7CWC - chains A and B; structure by X-ray diffraction, 2.10 A resolution.

[Chain A (and B)]
Name: 3C-like proteinase
Source organism: Severe acute respiratory syndrome coronavirus 2
Notes: EC 3.4.22.69; chain B of this document is another copy of the same molecule, construct and numbering; everything in this record applies to it too
Reference sequence: P0DTD1 (R1AB_SARS2); residues 1-306 here correspond to UniProt positions 3264-3569 (UniProt number = residue number + 3263)
Amino-acid sequence (310 residues; row label = number of the first residue in the row; numbers below 1 keep their minus sign (Gly-3 is residue -3)):
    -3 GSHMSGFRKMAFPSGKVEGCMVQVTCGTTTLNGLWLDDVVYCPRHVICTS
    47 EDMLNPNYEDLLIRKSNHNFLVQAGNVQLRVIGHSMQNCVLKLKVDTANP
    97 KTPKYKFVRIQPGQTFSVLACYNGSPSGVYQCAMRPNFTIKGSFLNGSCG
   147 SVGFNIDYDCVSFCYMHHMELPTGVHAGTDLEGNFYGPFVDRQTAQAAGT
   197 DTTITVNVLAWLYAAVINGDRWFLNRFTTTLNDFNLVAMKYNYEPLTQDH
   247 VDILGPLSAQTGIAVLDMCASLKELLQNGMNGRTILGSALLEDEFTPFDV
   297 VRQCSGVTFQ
Unresolved in the structure: -3 to 0, 301-306 (chain B: -3 to 2, 302-306)
Construct notes: expression tag (-3 to 0)
Swiss-Prot annotation at these positions:
  - active site: His41 (For 3CL-PRO activity), Cys145 (Nucleophile)
  - site: Gln306 (Cleavage)
  - cross-link (Glycyl lysine isopeptide (Lys-Gly)): Lys5 (interchain with G-Cter in ubiquitin), Lys90 (interchain with G-Cter in ubiquitin)
Reported in the primary citation:
  - catalytic residues: Cys145
  - catalytic residues: His41 (citing earlier work)
  - self-association interface (contacts with another copy of this molecule); pairs are residue here / residue on that copy: Ser139-Gln299 (hydrogen bond)

[Interface between chain A and chain B]
Pairs across the interface - 44 pairs, chain A then chain B:
  Ser1(A) - Thr169(B)
  Ser1(A) - Gly170(B)
  Arg4(A) - Gln127(B)  hydrogen bond (side chain-backbone)
  Arg4(A) - Cys128(B)
  Arg4(A) - Lys137(B)  hydrogen bond (side chain-backbone)
  Arg4(A) - Ser139(B)
  Arg4(A) - Glu290(B)  salt bridge
  Met6(A) - Gly124(B)
  Met6(A) - Val125(B)
  Ala7(A) - Gly124(B)
  Ala7(A) - Val125(B)  hydrogen bond (backbone-backbone)
  Phe8(A) - Val125(B)
  Pro9(A) - Ser10(B)
  Pro9(A) - Glu14(B)
  Pro9(A) - Pro122(B)  hydrophobic
  Pro9(A) - Ser123(B)
  Pro9(A) - Gly124(B)
  Ser10(A) - Pro9(B)
  Ser10(A) - Ser10(B)  hydrogen bond (side chain-backbone)
  Ser10(A) - Glu14(B)  hydrogen bond (backbone-side chain)
  Gly11(A) - Gly11(B)
  Gly11(A) - Glu14(B)  hydrogen bond (backbone-side chain)
  Glu14(A) - Pro9(B)
  Glu14(A) - Ser10(B)  hydrogen bond (side chain-backbone)
  Glu14(A) - Gly11(B)  hydrogen bond (side chain-backbone)
  Pro122(A) - Pro9(B)  hydrophobic
  Ser123(A) - Pro9(B)
  Gly124(A) - Ala7(B)
  Val125(A) - Met6(B)
  Val125(A) - Ala7(B)  hydrogen bond (backbone-backbone)
  Val125(A) - Phe8(B)
  Val125(A) - Val125(B)  hydrophobic
  Tyr126(A) - Arg4(B)
  Tyr126(A) - Met6(B)  hydrophobic
  Gln127(A) - Arg4(B)  hydrogen bond (backbone-side chain)
  Cys128(A) - Arg4(B)
  Lys137(A) - Arg4(B)  hydrogen bond (backbone-side chain)
  Gly138(A) - Arg4(B)
  Ser139(A) - Arg4(B)
  Ser139(A) - Gln299(B)  hydrogen bond
  Leu141(A) - Gln299(B)
  Leu141(A) - Cys300(B)
  Ala285(A) - Leu286(B)  hydrophobic
  Glu290(A) - Arg4(B)  salt bridge
Other interface residues (no listed pair), chain A (26 interface residues in all): Lys5, Lys12, Ala116, Gln299
Other interface residues (no listed pair), chain B (29 interface residues in all): Phe3, Lys5, Leu115, Ala116, Tyr126, Gly138, Leu141

[In short]
26 residues of chain A and 29 residues of chain B are in contact; the contacts include 12 hydrogen bonds and 2
salt bridges. Among the polar pairs are Arg4(A)-Glu290(B), Arg4(A)-Gln127(B) and Arg4(A)-Lys137(B). From the
paper: catalytic residues Cys145(A) and His41(A); a self-association interface involving Ser139(A) and
Gln299(A).
Chain A and chain B are both 3C-like proteinase (Severe acute respiratory syndrome coronavirus 2); the
structure, Ambient-Temperature Serial Femtosecond X-ray Crystal structure of SARS-CoV-2 Main Protease at 2.1 A
Resolution (P212121), was determined by X-ray diffraction together with 7CWB from the same study.
